Entry 1TWA (X-ray diffraction, 3.20 A resolution); this record covers chains B and L of the 10 polymer chains in the assembly.

[Chain B]
Molecule: DNA-directed RNA polymerase II 140 kDa polypeptide
Organism: Saccharomyces cerevisiae
Notes: EC 2.7.7.6
Reference sequence: P08518 (RPB2_YEAST); residue numbers follow UniProt; this construct covers 1-1224
Sequence (1224 residues; numbered 1 to 1224; the number before each row is that of its first residue):
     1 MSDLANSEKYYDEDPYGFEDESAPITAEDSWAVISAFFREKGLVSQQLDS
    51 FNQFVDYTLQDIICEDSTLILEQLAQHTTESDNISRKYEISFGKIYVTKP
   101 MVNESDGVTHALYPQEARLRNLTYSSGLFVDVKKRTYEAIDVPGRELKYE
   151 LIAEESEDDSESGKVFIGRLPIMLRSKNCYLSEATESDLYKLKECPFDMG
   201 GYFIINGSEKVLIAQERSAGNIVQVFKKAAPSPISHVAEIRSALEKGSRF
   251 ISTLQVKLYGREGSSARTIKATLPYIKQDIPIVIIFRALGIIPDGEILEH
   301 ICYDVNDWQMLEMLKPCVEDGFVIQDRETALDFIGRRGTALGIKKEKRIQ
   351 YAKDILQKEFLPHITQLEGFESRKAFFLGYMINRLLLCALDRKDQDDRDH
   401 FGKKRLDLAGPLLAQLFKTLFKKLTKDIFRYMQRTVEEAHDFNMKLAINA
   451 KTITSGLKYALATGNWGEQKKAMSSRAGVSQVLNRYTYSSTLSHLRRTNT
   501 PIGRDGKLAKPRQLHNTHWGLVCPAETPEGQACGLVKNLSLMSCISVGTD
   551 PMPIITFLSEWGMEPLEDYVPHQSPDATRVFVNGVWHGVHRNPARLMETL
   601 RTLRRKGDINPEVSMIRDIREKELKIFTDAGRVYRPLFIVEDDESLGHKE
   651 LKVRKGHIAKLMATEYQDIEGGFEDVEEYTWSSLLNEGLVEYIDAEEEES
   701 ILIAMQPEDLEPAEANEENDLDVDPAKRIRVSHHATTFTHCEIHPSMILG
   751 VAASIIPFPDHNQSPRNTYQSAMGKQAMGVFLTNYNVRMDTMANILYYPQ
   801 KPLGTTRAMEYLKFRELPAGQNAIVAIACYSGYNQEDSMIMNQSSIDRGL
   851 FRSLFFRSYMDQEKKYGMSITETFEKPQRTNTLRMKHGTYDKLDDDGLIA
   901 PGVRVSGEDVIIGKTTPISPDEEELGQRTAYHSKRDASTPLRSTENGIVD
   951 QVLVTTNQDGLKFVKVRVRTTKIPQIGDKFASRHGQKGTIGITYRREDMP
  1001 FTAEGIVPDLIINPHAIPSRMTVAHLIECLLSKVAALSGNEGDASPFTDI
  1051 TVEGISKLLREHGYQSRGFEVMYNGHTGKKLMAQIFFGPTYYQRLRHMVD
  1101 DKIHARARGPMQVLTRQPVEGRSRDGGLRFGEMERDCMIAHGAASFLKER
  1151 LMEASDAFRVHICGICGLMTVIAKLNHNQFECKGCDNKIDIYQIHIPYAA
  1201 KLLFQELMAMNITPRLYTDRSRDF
Disordered / not traced: 1-17, 71-88, 139-163, 438-445, 468-476, 503-508, 669-677, 713-721, 917-932, 1111-1126
Metal / ion sites: Mn2+: Asp837 (together with ATP) (shared with 2 residues of chain A); Zn2+: Cys1163, Cys1166, Cys1182, Cys1185
Small-molecule neighbours: ATP: Arg766, Tyr769, Asp837, Gln986, Lys987, Arg1020

[Chain L]
Molecule: DNA-directed RNA polymerases I, II, and III 7.7 kDa polypeptide
Organism: Saccharomyces cerevisiae
Notes: EC 2.7.7.6
Reference sequence: P40422 (RPC10_YEAST); numbering as in UniProt (aligned over 1-70)
Sequence (70 residues; row label = number of the first residue in the row):
     1 MSREGFQIPTNLDAAAAGTSQARTATLKYICAECSSKLSLSRTDAVRCKD
    51 CGHRILLKARTKRLVQFEAR
Disordered / not traced: 1-24
Swiss-Prot annotation at these positions:
  - zinc finger: Cys31 to Cys51 (C4-type)
  - binding site (Zn(2+)): Cys31, Cys34, Cys48, Cys51
Metal / ion sites: Zn2+: Cys31, Cys34, Cys48, Cys51

[Chain B / chain L interface]
Pairs across the interface - 41 pairs, chain B then chain L:
  Glu104(B) - Arg54(L)  salt bridge
  Asp106(B) - Arg47(L)  hydrogen bond (backbone-side chain)
  Gly107(B) - Arg47(L)
  His110(B) - His53(L)
  Glu116(B) - His53(L)  salt bridge
  Leu119(B) - Ile55(L)  hydrophobic
  Arg120(B) - Arg54(L)
  Arg120(B) - Ile55(L)
  Lys193(B) - Ala32(L)  hydrogen bond (side chain-backbone)
  Arg852(B) - Arg70(L)  hydrogen bond (side chain-backbone)
  Glu875(B) - Arg42(L)
  Asp891(B) - Arg63(L)
  Lys892(B) - Arg63(L)
  Asp894(B) - Lys58(L)  salt bridge
  Asp896(B) - Tyr29(L)  hydrogen bond
  Asp896(B) - Lys58(L)  salt bridge
  Leu898(B) - Lys58(L)
  Ile899(B) - Lys58(L)
  Ala900(B) - Lys58(L)
  Ala900(B) - Ala59(L)
  Pro901(B) - Lys58(L)
  Pro901(B) - Ala59(L)
  Pro901(B) - Arg60(L)
  Pro901(B) - Thr61(L)  hydrogen bond (backbone-backbone)
  Gly902(B) - Val65(L)
  Val903(B) - Thr61(L)
  Arg904(B) - Gln66(L)
  Arg904(B) - Phe67(L)
  Arg904(B) - Glu68(L)  salt bridge
  Ile948(B) - Phe67(L)  hydrophobic
  Val952(B) - Leu57(L)
  Val952(B) - Lys58(L)  hydrogen bond (backbone-backbone)
  Leu953(B) - Ile55(L)  hydrophobic
  Leu953(B) - Leu56(L)
  Val954(B) - Tyr29(L)  hydrophobic
  Val954(B) - Ile55(L)
  Val954(B) - Leu56(L)  hydrogen bond (backbone-backbone)
  Thr955(B) - Arg54(L)
  Thr955(B) - Ile55(L)
  Thr956(B) - Val46(L)
  Thr956(B) - Arg54(L)
Also at the interface, not in a pair above, chain B (34 interface residues in all): Ser105, Asp847, Phe874, Asp895, Gln951, Arg969, Ile973

[Summary]
34 residues of chain B and 20 residues of chain L are in contact; the contacts include 7 hydrogen bonds and 5
salt bridges. Polar contacts include Glu104(B)-Arg54(L), Glu116(B)-His53(L) and Asp894(B)-Lys58(L). Chain B
binds ATP. From UniProt: 4 Zn2+-binding residues on chain L.
Here chain B is DNA-directed RNA polymerase II 140 kDa polypeptide and chain L is DNA-directed RNA polymerases
I, II, and III 7.7 kDa polypeptide, both from Saccharomyces cerevisiae. Entry 1TWA (RNA polymerase II
complexed with ATP) was determined by X-ray diffraction (same publication as 1R9S, 1R9T, 1TWC, 1TWF, 1TWG and
1TWH).
